PDB entry 2R5I | X-ray diffraction, 3.40 A resolution | chains A and B of the 5 polymer chains in the assembly

== Chain A (and B) ==
Name: L1 protein
Source organism: Human papillomavirus type 18
Notes: chain B of this document is another copy of the same molecule, construct and numbering; everything in this record applies to it too
Reference sequence: Q80B70 (Q80B70_HPV18); residues 21-475 here correspond to UniProt positions 82-536 (UniProt number = residue number + 61)
Chain sequence (428 residues; each row starts with the number of its first residue; note: 28 numbers in that range are skipped by the numbering (no residue carries them; nothing is unmodelled there)):
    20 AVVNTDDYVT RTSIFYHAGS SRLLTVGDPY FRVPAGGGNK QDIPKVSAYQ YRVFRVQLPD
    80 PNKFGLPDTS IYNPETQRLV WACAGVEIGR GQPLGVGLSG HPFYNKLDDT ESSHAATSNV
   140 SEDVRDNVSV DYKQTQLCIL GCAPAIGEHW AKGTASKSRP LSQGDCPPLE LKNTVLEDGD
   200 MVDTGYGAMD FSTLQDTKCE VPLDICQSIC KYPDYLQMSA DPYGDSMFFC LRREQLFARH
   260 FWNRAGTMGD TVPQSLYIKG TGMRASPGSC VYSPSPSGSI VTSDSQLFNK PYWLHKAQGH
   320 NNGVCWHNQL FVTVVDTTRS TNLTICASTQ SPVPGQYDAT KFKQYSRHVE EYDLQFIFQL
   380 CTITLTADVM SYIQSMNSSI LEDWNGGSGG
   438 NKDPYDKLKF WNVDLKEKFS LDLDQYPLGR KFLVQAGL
Disordered / not traced: 405-409
Sequence notes: expression tag (20); engineered mutation Asp47 (Asn108 in Q80B70), Ser175 (Cys236 in Q80B70), Gln393 (His454 in Q80B70); linker (405-409)

== Interface between chain A and chain B ==
Pairs across the interface - 151 pairs, chain A then chain B:
  Arg41(A) - Leu190(B)
  Arg41(A) - Asp233(B)  salt bridge
  Arg41(A) - Gln236(B)
  Leu43(A) - Trp169(B)  hydrophobic
  Leu43(A) - Leu190(B)  hydrophobic
  Val45(A) - Trp169(B)  hydrophobic
  Asp47(A) - Asp269(B)
  Tyr49(A) - Cys289(B)
  Tyr49(A) - Tyr291(B)
  Phe50(A) - Pro272(B)
  Val52(A) - Asp269(B)
  Gly56(A) - Asp184(B)
  Gly57(A) - Arg178(B)
  Gly57(A) - Leu180(B)
  Gly57(A) - Asp184(B)  hydrogen bond (backbone-side chain)
  Asn58(A) - Asp184(B)
  Lys59(A) - Arg178(B)
  Arg109(A) - Leu235(B)
  Gly110(A) - Glu167(B)
  Gly110(A) - Tyr231(B)
  Gly110(A) - Leu235(B)
  Gln111(A) - Glu167(B)  hydrogen bond
  Gln111(A) - Trp169(B)  hydrogen bond
  Gln111(A) - Leu190(B)
  Gln111(A) - Tyr231(B)
  Pro112(A) - Asp202(B)
  Pro112(A) - Tyr231(B)  hydrophobic
  Leu113(A) - Lys152(B)
  Leu113(A) - Asp202(B)
  Leu113(A) - Glu253(B)  hydrogen bond (backbone-side chain)
  Gly114(A) - Leu255(B)
  Val115(A) - Leu255(B)  hydrophobic
  Val115(A) - Ala257(B)  hydrophobic
  Leu117(A) - Phe260(B)  hydrophobic
  Leu117(A) - Ser292(B)
  Leu117(A) - Pro293(B)  hydrophobic
  Gly119(A) - Tyr291(B)
  His120(A) - Leu275(B)  hydrogen bond (side chain-backbone)
  His120(A) - Tyr276(B)
  His120(A) - Tyr291(B)
  Pro121(A) - Pro286(B)  hydrophobic
  Pro121(A) - Cys289(B)  hydrophobic
  Pro121(A) - Tyr291(B)
  Phe122(A) - Tyr276(B)  hydrophobic
  Phe122(A) - Arg283(B)
  Phe122(A) - Ser285(B)
  Phe122(A) - Pro286(B)
  Lys125(A) - Ser132(B)  hydrogen bond (side chain-backbone)
  Asp142(A) - Gly279(B)
  Asp142(A) - Arg283(B)
  Arg144(A) - Ile277(B)  hydrogen bond (side chain-backbone)
  Arg144(A) - Gly279(B)
  Arg144(A) - Arg283(B)  hydrogen bond (backbone-side chain)
  Asp145(A) - Ala134(B)
  Asp145(A) - Ala135(B)  hydrogen bond (side chain-backbone)
  Asn146(A) - Thr129(B)
  Asn146(A) - Asn262(B)
  Asn146(A) - Ser288(B)  hydrogen bond (side chain-backbone)
  Asn146(A) - Tyr291(B)  hydrogen bond
  Val147(A) - Thr129(B)
  Val147(A) - Tyr291(B)
  Ser148(A) - Thr129(B)  hydrogen bond
  Ser148(A) - Phe260(B)
  Ser148(A) - Tyr291(B)
  Val149(A) - Phe260(B)  hydrophobic
  Asp150(A) - Phe260(B)
  Asp215(A) - Ile277(B)
  Thr216(A) - Ile277(B)
  Lys217(A) - Ser274(B)  hydrogen bond (side chain-backbone)
  Lys217(A) - Leu275(B)
  Lys217(A) - Tyr276(B)
  Leu222(A) - Val271(B)  hydrophobic
  Cys225(A) - Leu275(B)  hydrogen bond (side chain-backbone)
  Gln226(A) - Ser274(B)  hydrogen bond (side chain-backbone)
  Gln226(A) - Leu275(B)
  Arg258(A) - Glu130(B)  salt bridge
  Arg258(A) - Ala257(B)  hydrogen bond (side chain-backbone)
  Arg258(A) - Phe260(B)
  His259(A) - Glu130(B)  salt bridge
  His259(A) - Ser131(B)  hydrogen bond
  Trp261(A) - Glu130(B)
  Ile299(A) - Leu255(B)
  Ile299(A) - Ser298(B)
  Val300(A) - Gln254(B)
  Val300(A) - Leu255(B)  hydrogen bond (backbone-backbone)
  Thr301(A) - Glu253(B)
  Thr301(A) - Gln254(B)
  Ser302(A) - Arg252(B)
  Ser302(A) - Glu253(B)  hydrogen bond (backbone-backbone)
  Asp303(A) - Arg252(B)  salt bridge
  Thr340(A) - Gly204(B)
  Leu342(A) - Met208(B)  hydrophobic
  Thr343(A) - Met208(B)
  Thr343(A) - Gln214(B)  hydrogen bond (backbone-side chain)
  Thr343(A) - Glu219(B)
  Thr343(A) - Arg263(B)
  Ile344(A) - Leu188(B)  hydrophobic
  Ile344(A) - Leu213(B)
  Cys345(A) - Leu213(B)  hydrogen bond (backbone-backbone)
  Cys345(A) - Gln214(B)
  Cys345(A) - Asp215(B)  hydrogen bond (backbone-backbone)
  Cys345(A) - Thr216(B)  hydrogen bond
  Cys345(A) - Glu219(B)
  Ala346(A) - Gly183(B)
  Ala346(A) - Asp215(B)
  Ser347(A) - Gln182(B)
  Ser347(A) - Gly183(B)  hydrogen bond (backbone-backbone)
  Ser347(A) - Asp215(B)  hydrogen bond (backbone-side chain)
  Gln349(A) - Gln182(B)
  Tyr356(A) - Asn124(B)
  Tyr356(A) - Glu141(B)
  Tyr356(A) - Asp142(B)
  Tyr356(A) - Arg144(B)
  Tyr356(A) - Thr216(B)
  Asp357(A) - Glu141(B)
  Ala358(A) - Glu141(B)  hydrogen bond (backbone-backbone)
  Ala358(A) - Gly265(B)
  Thr359(A) - Ser140(B)
  Thr359(A) - Thr266(B)
  Phe361(A) - Asp215(B)
  Phe361(A) - Thr216(B)
  Phe361(A) - Gly265(B)
  Phe361(A) - Thr266(B)  hydrogen bond (backbone-backbone)
  Lys362(A) - Gly183(B)
  Lys362(A) - Thr266(B)
  Gln363(A) - Asn124(B)
  Gln363(A) - Glu219(B)  hydrogen bond
  Gln363(A) - Arg263(B)
  Gln363(A) - Ala264(B)
  Gln363(A) - Thr266(B)  hydrogen bond (backbone-backbone)
  Gln363(A) - Met267(B)
  Gln363(A) - Gly268(B)  hydrogen bond (backbone-backbone)
  Tyr364(A) - Gly183(B)  hydrogen bond (side chain-backbone)
  Tyr364(A) - Asp184(B)
  Tyr364(A) - Cys185(B)  hydrogen bond (side chain-backbone)
  Tyr364(A) - Gly268(B)
  Tyr364(A) - Asp269(B)
  Arg366(A) - Cys185(B)  hydrogen bond
  Arg366(A) - Asp269(B)  salt bridge
  Val368(A) - Trp169(B)  hydrophobic
  Glu370(A) - Glu167(B)
  Glu370(A) - Leu190(B)
  Glu370(A) - Leu235(B)
  Asp372(A) - Leu235(B)
  Asp461(A) - Val21(B)
  Asp461(A) - Asn23(B)
  Asp461(A) - His319(B)  salt bridge
  Gln462(A) - Ala20(B)
  Gln462(A) - Val21(B)  hydrogen bond (side chain-backbone)
  Arg467(A) - Gln317(B)
  Arg467(A) - His319(B)
Also at the interface, not in a pair above, chain A (80 interface residues in all): Gly108, Ser118, Val143, Cys218, Ser298, Asn308, Thr348, Ser350, Val352, Ser365, Pro464
Also at the interface, not in a pair above, chain B (89 interface residues in all): Val139, Ser181, Asn192, Tyr205, Gly206, Ala207, Ser238, Asp240, Pro241, Arg251, Phe256, Arg258, Trp261, Thr270, Gln273, Lys278, Thr280, Gly287, Val290, Gly318

== Overview ==
80 residues of chain A and 89 residues of chain B are in contact; the contacts include 34 hydrogen bonds and 6
salt bridges. Polar pairs include Arg41(A)-Asp233(B), Arg258(A)-Glu130(B) and His259(A)-Glu130(B).
Both chains are L1 protein (Human papillomavirus type 18). Entry 2R5I (Pentamer Structure of Major Capsid
Protein L1 of Human Papilloma Virus type 18) was determined by X-ray diffraction (same publication as 2R5H,
2R5J and 2R5K).
